8JP5 - chains E and F of the 8 polymer chains in the assembly; structure by electron microscopy, 2.59 A resolution.

[Chain E (and F)]
Protein: Protein ERGIC-53
From: Homo sapiens
Notes: chain F of this document is another copy of the same molecule, construct and numbering; everything in this record applies to it too
UniProt: P49257 (LMAN1_HUMAN); residue numbers follow UniProt; this construct covers 1-510
Chain sequence (522 residues; row label = number of the first residue in the row):
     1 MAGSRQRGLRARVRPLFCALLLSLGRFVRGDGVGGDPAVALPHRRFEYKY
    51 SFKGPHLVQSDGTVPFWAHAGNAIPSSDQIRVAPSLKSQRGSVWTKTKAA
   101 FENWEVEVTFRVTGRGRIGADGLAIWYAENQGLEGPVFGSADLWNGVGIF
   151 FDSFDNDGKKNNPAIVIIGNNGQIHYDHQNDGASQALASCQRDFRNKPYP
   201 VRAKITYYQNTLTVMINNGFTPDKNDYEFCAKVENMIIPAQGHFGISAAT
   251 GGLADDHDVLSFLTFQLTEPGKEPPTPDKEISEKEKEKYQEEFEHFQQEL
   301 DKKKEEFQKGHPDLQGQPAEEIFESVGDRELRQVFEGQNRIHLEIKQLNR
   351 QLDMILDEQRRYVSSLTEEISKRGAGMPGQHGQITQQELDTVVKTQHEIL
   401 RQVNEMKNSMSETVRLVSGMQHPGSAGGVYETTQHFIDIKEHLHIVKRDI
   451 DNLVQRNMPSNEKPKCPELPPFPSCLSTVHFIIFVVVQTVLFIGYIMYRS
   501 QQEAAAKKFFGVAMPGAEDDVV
Disordered / not traced: 1-41, 368-522 (chain F: 1-41, 313-323, 366-522)
Construct notes: expression tag (511-522)
Disulfides: C190-C230
Ion coordination: Ca2+ site 1: D152, F154, N156, D181; Ca2+ site 2: D155, D157, N161, N162, D181
UniProt features mapped onto this chain:
  - region: R499 to F510 (Mediates interaction with RAB3GAP1, RAB3GAP2 and UBXN6)
  - motif: F509, F510 (ER export motif)
  - binding site (a carbohydrate): S88, D121, N156, H178, G251 to L253
  - binding site (Ca(2+)): D152, F154, N156, D181
  - site: Q501 (Required for ER export)
  - modified residue: S425 (Phosphoserine)
  - natural variant: W67 (W67S: In F5F8D1)
From the paper describing this entry:
  - self-association interface (contacts with another copy of this molecule); pairs are residue here / residue on that copy: E228-Q191

[Chain E / chain F interface]
Contacting residue pairs - 53 pairs, chain E then chain F:
  I74(E) - I74(F)  hydrophobic
  I74(E) - L86(F)  hydrophobic
  Q79(E) - L86(F)
  R81(E) - S85(F)  hydrogen bond (side chain-backbone)
  R81(E) - L86(F)
  S85(E) - R81(F)  hydrogen bond (backbone-side chain)
  L86(E) - I74(F)  hydrophobic
  L86(E) - Q79(F)
  L86(E) - R81(F)
  T113(E) - R115(F)
  R115(E) - R111(F)
  R115(E) - T113(F)
  D256(E) - R81(F)  salt bridge
  E321(E) - G116(F)
  E321(E) - R117(F)
  I322(E) - R115(F)
  I322(E) - G116(F)
  R329(E) - G114(F)
  R329(E) - R115(F)  hydrogen bond (side chain-backbone)
  R329(E) - G116(F)
  R329(E) - N196(F)
  E330(E) - L331(F)
  R332(E) - R117(F)
  Q333(E) - N196(F)  hydrogen bond (side chain-backbone)
  Q333(E) - K197(F)
  Q333(E) - P198(F)
  Q333(E) - F220(F)
  V334(E) - L331(F)  hydrophobic
  V334(E) - V334(F)  hydrophobic
  V334(E) - F335(F)  hydrophobic
  V334(E) - Q338(F)  hydrogen bond (backbone-side chain)
  E336(E) - D193(F)
  E336(E) - K197(F)  salt bridge
  E336(E) - F220(F)
  G337(E) - F220(F)
  G337(E) - Q338(F)
  Q338(E) - Q338(F)
  R340(E) - N218(F)
  R340(E) - H342(F)
  I341(E) - Q338(F)
  I341(E) - I345(F)  hydrophobic
  E344(E) - H342(F)
  E344(E) - I345(F)
  I345(E) - I345(F)  hydrophobic
  L348(E) - N349(F)
  L348(E) - L352(F)  hydrophobic
  Q351(E) - N349(F)
  Q351(E) - L352(F)
  Q351(E) - D353(F)
  M354(E) - L356(F)  hydrophobic
  I355(E) - I355(F)  hydrophobic
  E358(E) - R360(F)  salt bridge
  Y362(E) - V363(F)  hydrophobic
Also at the interface, not in a pair above, chain E (38 interface residues in all): S76, D78, K87, R111, K197, D258, Q317, E324, Q347, L352
Also at the interface, not in a pair above, chain F (39 interface residues in all): S76, D78, K87, I118, L253, D256, I341, K346, Q359

[Overview]
The interface between chain E and chain F involves 38 residues on one side and 39 on the other, with 5
hydrogen bonds and 3 salt bridges. Polar pairs include D256(E)-R81(F), E336(E)-K197(F) and E358(E)-R360(F).
UniProt lists 7 carbohydrate-binding residues and 4 Ca2+-binding residues on chain E. From the paper: a
self-association interface involving E228(E).
Chain E and chain F are both Protein ERGIC-53 (Homo sapiens); the structure, Cryo-EM structures of the head
region of full-length ERGIC-53 with MCFD2 (form B), was determined by electron microscopy (same publication as
8JP4, 8JP6, 8JP7, 8JP8, 8JP9 and 8JPG).
